PDB entry 9OA1 | electron microscopy, 2.66 A resolution | chains B and D of the 11 polymer chains in the assembly

Chain B (and D):
Name: Replicative DNA helicase
Organism: Escherichia coli
Notes: EC 3.6.4.12; chain D of this document is another copy of the same molecule, construct and numbering; everything in this record applies to it too
Reference sequence: P0ACB0 (DNAB_ECOLI); residues 1-471 here = UniProt positions 1-471
Chain sequence (471 residues; numbered 1 to 471; the number before each row is that of its first residue):
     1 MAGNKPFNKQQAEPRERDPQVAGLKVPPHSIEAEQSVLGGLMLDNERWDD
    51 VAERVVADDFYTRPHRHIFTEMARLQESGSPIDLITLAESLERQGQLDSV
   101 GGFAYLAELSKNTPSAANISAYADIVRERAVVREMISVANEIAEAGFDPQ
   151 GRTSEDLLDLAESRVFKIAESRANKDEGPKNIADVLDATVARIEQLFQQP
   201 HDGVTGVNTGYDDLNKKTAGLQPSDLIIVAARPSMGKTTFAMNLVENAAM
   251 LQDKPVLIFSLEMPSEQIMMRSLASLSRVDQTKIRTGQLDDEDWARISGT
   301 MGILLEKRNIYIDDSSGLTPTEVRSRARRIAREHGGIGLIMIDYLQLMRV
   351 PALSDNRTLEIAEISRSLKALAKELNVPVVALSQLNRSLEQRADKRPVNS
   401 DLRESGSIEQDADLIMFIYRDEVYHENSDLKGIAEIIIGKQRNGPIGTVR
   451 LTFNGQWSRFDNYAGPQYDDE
Not modelled in the structure: 1-15, 469-471 (chain D: 1-17, 469-471)
Bound ions: Mg2+ near T238 (its only coordinating residue here)
Residues lining bound ligands:
  - ADP (adenosine-5'-diphosphate), molecule 1: R232, P233, S234, M235, G236, K237, T238, T239, R271, Q281, T282, R285, R420, F453, G455, Q456, S458
  - ADP, molecule 2: R442, N443, G444

Chain B / chain D interface:
Contacting residue pairs (9):
  Q20(B) - I125(D)
  Q20(B) - R129(D)
  V21(B) - S30(D)
  V21(B) - I125(D)  hydrophobic
  L24(B) - A121(D)  hydrophobic
  L24(B) - Y122(D)
  N140(B) - A116(D)
  A143(B) - S115(D)
  F147(B) - S115(D)
Interface residues without a listed pair, chain B (9 interface residues in all): P19, K25, E144
Interface residues without a listed pair, chain D (8 interface residues in all): L43

Overview:
9 residues of chain B and 8 residues of chain D are in contact. Bound to chain B: ADP.
Chain B and chain D are both Replicative DNA helicase (Escherichia coli); the structure, Ecoli DnaB helicase
and Phage Lambda loader P with ADP-Mg in a 6:5 stoichiometry ratio, was determined by electron microscopy,
deposited together with 8V9S and 9OA2.
